Entry 2BQ5 (X-ray diffraction, 2.91 A resolution); this record covers chains C and S of the 5 polymer chains in the assembly.

[Chain C]
Protein: Coat protein
Organism: Bacteriophage MS2
UniProt: P03612 (COAT_BPMS2); numbering as in UniProt (aligned over 1-129)
Chain sequence (129 residues; each row starts with the number of its first residue):
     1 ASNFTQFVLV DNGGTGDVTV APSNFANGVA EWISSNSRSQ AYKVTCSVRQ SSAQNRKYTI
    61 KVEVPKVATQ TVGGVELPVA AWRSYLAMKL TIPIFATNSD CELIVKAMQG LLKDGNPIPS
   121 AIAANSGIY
Differences from the reference sequence: engineered mutation Ala-87 (Asn in P03612), Lys-89 (Glu in P03612)

[Chain S]
Molecule: 19-nt RNA strand
Sequence (19 nucleotides; numbered 1 to 19; the number before each row is that of its first residue):
     1 ACAUGAGGAU UACCCAUGU
Not modelled in the structure: 1, 19

[How chain C and chain S interact]
Residue-residue contacts - 14 pairs, chain C then chain S:
  Val-29(C) / A12(S)  base contact
  Lys-43(C) / A12(S)  salt bridge to the phosphate
  Thr-45(C) / A12(S)  hydrogen bond to the base
  Cys-46(C) / A12(S)  base contact
  Ser-47(C) / A12(S)  hydrogen bond to the base
  Arg-49(C) / C2(S)  hydrogen bond to the phosphate
  Arg-49(C) / A3(S)  salt bridge to the phosphate
  Ser-51(C) / A3(S)  phosphate contact
  Lys-57(C) / U4(S)  salt bridge to the phosphate
  Thr-59(C) / A12(S)  hydrogen bond to the base
  Lys-61(C) / A12(S)  base contact
  Glu-63(C) / U11(S)  hydrogen bond to the sugar
  Tyr-85(C) / U10(S)  sugar contact
  Tyr-85(C) / U11(S)  stacking on the base

[In short]
Chain C and chain S form an interface of 12 and 6 residues respectively; the contacts include 5 hydrogen
bonds, 3 salt bridges and 1 aromatic stacking contact. Polar contacts include Thr-45(C)/A12(S),
Ser-47(C)/A12(S) and Thr-59(C)/A12(S).
Here chain C is Coat protein (Bacteriophage MS2) and chain S is a 19-nt RNA strand. Entry 2BQ5 (MS2 (N87AE89K
mutant) - RNA hairpin complex) was determined by X-ray diffraction, deposited together with 1ZSE, 2B2D, 2B2E,
2B2G, 2BNY and 2BS1.
